6VKQ - chain A; structure by X-ray diffraction, 2.90 A resolution.

== Chain A ==
Name: Poly [ADP-ribose] polymerase 1
From: Homo sapiens
Notes: EC 2.4.2.30, 2.4.2.-; fragment: catalytic domain
UniProt: P09874 (PARP1_HUMAN); residue numbers follow UniProt; this construct covers 661-1011
Amino-acid sequence (372 residues; each row starts with the number of its first residue):
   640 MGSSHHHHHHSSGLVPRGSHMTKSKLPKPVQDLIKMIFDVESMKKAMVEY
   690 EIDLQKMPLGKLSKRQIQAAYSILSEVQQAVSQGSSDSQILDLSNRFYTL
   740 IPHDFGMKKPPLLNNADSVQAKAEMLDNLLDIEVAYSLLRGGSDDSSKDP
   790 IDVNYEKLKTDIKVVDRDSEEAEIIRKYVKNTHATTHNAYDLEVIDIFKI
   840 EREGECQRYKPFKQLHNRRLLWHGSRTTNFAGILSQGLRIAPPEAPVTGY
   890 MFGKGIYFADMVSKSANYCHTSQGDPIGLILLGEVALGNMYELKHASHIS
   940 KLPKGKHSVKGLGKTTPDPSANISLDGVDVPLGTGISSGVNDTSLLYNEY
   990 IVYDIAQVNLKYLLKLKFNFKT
Not modelled in the structure: 640-663, 782-789
Sequence notes: initiating methionine (640); expression tag (641-660); variant Ala762 (Val in P09874)
UniProt features mapped onto this chain:
  - active site: Glu988 (For poly [ADP-ribose] polymerase activity)
  - binding site (NAD(+)): His862 to Ser864, Gly871, Arg878, Ser904
  - modified residue (Phosphoserine): Ser782, Ser786
  - cross-link: Lys748 (Glycyl lysine isopeptide (Lys-Gly) (interchain with G-Cter in SUMO1))
  - natural variant: Ala762 (V762A: this construct carries the variant)
  - mutagenesis: Leu698 to Leu701 (Increased auto-poly-ADP-ribosylation), Leu713 (L713A: Increased auto-poly-ADP-ribosylation; L713F: Leads to constitutive activity in absence of DNA damage due to unfolding of the PARP alpha-helical domain, relieving autoinhibition), Glu763 to Asp770 (Able to bind BAD inhibitor in absence of DNA), Leu765 (L765A: Increased auto-poly-ADP-ribosylation), Asp766 to Asp770 (Able to bind EB-47 or BAD inhibitors in absence of DNA. Released from DNA strand break independently of EB-47 or BAD inhibitors), Leu768 (L768A: Increased auto-poly-ADP-ribosylation), Ala774 (A774S/L: Increased DNA-independent poly-ADP-ribosyltransferase activity), Leu797 (L797P: 1.5% of wild-type activity), His826 (H826A: Strongly reduced serine ADP-ribosylation, caused by abolished interaction with HPF1; H826E: Decreased polymerase activity, leading to the production of short poly-ADP-ribose chains), Pro850 to Phe851 (Abolished interaction with TIMELESS), His862 (H862A: Poly-ADP-ribosyltransferase activity is impaired while mono-ADP-ribosyltransferase activity is not affected; produces a mixture of short and mono ADP-ribose chains), Arg865 (R865A: Increased affinity for DNA damage sites), 19 further mutagenesis entries in UniProt
Disulfides: Cys845 forms a disulfide with the same residue of a neighbouring copy of this chain
Ligand contacts: UHB (2-[4-[(2S,3S,4R,5R)-5-(6-aminopurin-9-yl)-3,4-bis(oxidanyl)oxolan-2-yl]carbonylpiperazin-1-yl]-N-(1-oxidanylidene-2,3-dihydroisoindol-4-yl)ethanamide): Asp766, Leu769, Asp770, Trp861, His862, Gly863, Ser864, Asn868, Gly871, Ile872, Gln875, Gly876, Leu877, Arg878, Gly888, Tyr889, Tyr896, Phe897, Ala898, Lys903, Ser904, Tyr907, Glu988
From the paper describing this entry:
  - binding site for UHB: Asp766
  - mutagenesis - D766A/D770A: unchanged binding to UHB

== Overview ==
Chain A binds compound UHB. From UniProt: active-site residue Glu988, 6 NAD+-binding residues and 41
mutagenesis sites. From the paper: a binding site for UHB at Asp766; D766A/D770A leave binding to UHB
unchanged.
Chain A is Poly [ADP-ribose] polymerase 1 (Homo sapiens); the structure, Crystal Structure of human PARP-1 CAT
domain bound to inhibitor EB-47, was determined by X-ray diffraction, deposited together with 6VKK, 6VKO and
6NTU.
